PDB entry 7VAU | electron microscopy, 3.30 A resolution | chains C and E of the 12 polymer chains in the assembly

== Chain C ==
Protein: V-type ATP synthase alpha chain
Organism: Thermus thermophilus HB8
Notes: EC 7.1.2.2
UniProtKB: Q56403 (VATA_THET8); residues 1-578 here = UniProt positions 1-578
Sequence (578 residues; row label = number of the first residue in the row):
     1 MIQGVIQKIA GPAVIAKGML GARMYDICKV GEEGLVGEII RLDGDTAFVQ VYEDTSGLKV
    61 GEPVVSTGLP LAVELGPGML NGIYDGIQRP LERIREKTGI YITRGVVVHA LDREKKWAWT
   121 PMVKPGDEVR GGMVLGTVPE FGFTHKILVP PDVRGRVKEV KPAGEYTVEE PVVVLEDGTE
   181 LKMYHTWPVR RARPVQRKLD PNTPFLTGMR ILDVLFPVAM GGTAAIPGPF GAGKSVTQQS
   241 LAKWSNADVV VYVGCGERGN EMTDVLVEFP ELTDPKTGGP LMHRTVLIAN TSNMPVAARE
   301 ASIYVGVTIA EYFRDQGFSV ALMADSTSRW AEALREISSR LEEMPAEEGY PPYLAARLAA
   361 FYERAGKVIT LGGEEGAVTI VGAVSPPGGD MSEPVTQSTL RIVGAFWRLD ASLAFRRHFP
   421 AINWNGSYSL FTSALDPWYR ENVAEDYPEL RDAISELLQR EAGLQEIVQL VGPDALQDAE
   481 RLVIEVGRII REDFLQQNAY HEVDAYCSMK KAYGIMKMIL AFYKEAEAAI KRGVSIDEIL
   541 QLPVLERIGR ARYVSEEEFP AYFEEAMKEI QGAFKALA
Sequence notes: conflict Ala232 (Ser in Q56403), Ser235 (Thr in Q56403)
Ion coordination: Mg2+: Ser235 (together with ATP)
Small-molecule neighbours: ATP (adenosine-5'-triphosphate): Pro229, Phe230, Gly231, Ala232, Gly233, Lys234, Ser235, Val236, Glu257, Arg258, Glu261, Phe419, Pro420, Gln497, Asn498, Ala499, Tyr500

== Chain E ==
Protein: V-type ATP synthase beta chain
Organism: Thermus thermophilus HB8
UniProtKB: Q56404 (VATB_THET8); residue numbers follow UniProt; this construct covers 1-478
Sequence (478 residues; each row starts with the number of its first residue):
     1 MDLLKKEYTG ITYISGPLLF VENAKDLAYG AIVDIKDGTG RVRGGQVIEV SEEYAVIQVF
    61 EETTGLDLAT TSVSLVEDVA RLGVSKEMLG RRFNGIGKPI DGLPPITPEK RLPITGLPLN
   121 PVARRKPEQF IQTGISTIDV MNTLVRGQKL PIFSGSGLPA NEIAAQIARQ ATVRPDLSGE
   181 GEKEEPFAVV FAAMGITQRE LSYFIQEFER TGALSRSVLF LNKADDPTIE RILTPRMALT
   241 VAEYLAFEHD YHVLVILTDM TNYCEALREI GAAREEIPGR RGYPGYMYTD LATIYERAGV
   301 VEGKKGSVTQ IPILSMPDDD RTHPIPDLTG YITEGQIQLS RELHRKGIYP PIDPLPSLSR
   361 LMNNGVGKGK TREDHKQVSD QLYSAYANGV DIRKLVAIIG EDALTENDRR YLQFADAFER
   421 FFINQGQQNR SIEESLQIAW ALLSMLPQGE LKRISKDHIG KYYGQKLEEI WGAPQALD
Disordered / not traced: 1-2, 471-478
Small-molecule neighbours: ATP (adenosine-5'-triphosphate): Gly330, Tyr331, Arg360

== How chain C and chain E interact ==
Residue-residue contacts - 102 pairs, chain C then chain E:
  Gln7(C) with Ser51(E); Glu52(E), hydrogen bond (backbone-backbone)
  Lys8(C) with Glu49(E), salt bridge; Val50(E); Ser51(E)
  Ile9(C) with Glu49(E); Val50(E), hydrogen bond (backbone-backbone)
  Gly11(C) with Tyr29(E), hydrogen bond (backbone-side chain)
  Thr55(C) with Tyr29(E)
  Ser56(C) with Tyr29(E)
  Gly57(C) with Ala28(E); Tyr29(E), hydrogen bond (backbone-backbone)
  Leu58(C) with Ala28(E); Tyr29(E), hydrogen bond (backbone-backbone)
  Lys59(C) with Asp26(E); Ala28(E)
  Val60(C) with Val50(E), hydrophobic; Glu52(E)
  Leu91(C) with Asn120(E), hydrogen bond (backbone-side chain); Val122(E), hydrophobic
  Arg95(C) with Asn120(E); Ala123(E); Glu302(E), salt bridge
  Ile100(C) with Leu119(E); Asn120(E), hydrogen bond (backbone-backbone); Ala123(E), hydrophobic
  Tyr101(C) with Leu117(E); Pro118(E); Leu119(E), hydrophobic; Phe247(E)
  Ile102(C) with Leu117(E); Pro118(E), hydrogen bond (backbone-backbone); Asn120(E)
  Gly228(C) with Tyr331(E)
  Pro229(C) with Tyr331(E)
  Phe230(C) with Arg321(E); Asp327(E); Gly330(E); Tyr331(E), hydrophobic; Gln336(E)
  Gly231(C) with Arg360(E)
  Gly256(C) with Tyr288(E), hydrogen bond (backbone-side chain)
  Glu257(C) with Tyr288(E)
  Arg258(C) with Glu296(E); Gly330(E), hydrogen bond (side chain-backbone); Tyr331(E), hydrogen bond (side chain-backbone); Ile332(E), hydrogen bond (side chain-backbone); Thr333(E), hydrogen bond (side chain-backbone); Arg360(E)
  Gly259(C) with Arg124(E); Glu296(E), hydrogen bond (backbone-side chain)
  Asn260(C) with Arg124(E); Lys149(E); Glu334(E), hydrogen bond
  Thr263(C) with Pro121(E), hydrogen bond (side chain-backbone); Arg124(E); Arg125(E)
  Asp264(C) with Lys126(E), salt bridge
  Glu268(C) with Lys126(E), salt bridge
  Thr291(C) with Pro121(E)
  Ser292(C) with Tyr288(E); Ala292(E)
  Asn293(C) with Pro118(E); Glu296(E)
  Arg299(C) with Thr289(E)
  Arg329(C) with Tyr288(E); Tyr331(E)
  Glu332(C) with Gly285(E); Tyr288(E); Thr289(E), hydrogen bond
  Arg335(C) with Gly285(E), hydrogen bond (side chain-backbone)
  Ser339(C) with Glu276(E); Ile277(E)
  Arg340(C) with Arg274(E)
  Glu348(C) with Arg280(E), salt bridge
  Gly349(C) with Ile277(E)
  Ser385(C) with Tyr331(E)
  Pro386(C) with Tyr331(E), hydrogen bond (backbone-side chain)
  Pro387(C) with Arg280(E); Asp327(E)
  Gly388(C) with Thr322(E); Asp327(E), hydrogen bond (backbone-side chain)
  Phe415(C) with Arg321(E); Leu355(E)
  Arg417(C) with Asn142(E); Pro354(E); Leu355(E), hydrogen bond (side chain-backbone); Ser357(E), hydrogen bond (side chain-backbone); Leu358(E); Tyr383(E), hydrogen bond; Arg453(E)
  Leu470(C) with Ile398(E)
  Val471(C) with Ile399(E)
  Glu492(C) with Lys452(E), salt bridge
  Gln496(C) with Arg453(E), hydrogen bond
  Tyr500(C) with Asn363(E)
  Glu546(C) with Gly449(E); Lys456(E)
  Arg550(C) with Leu451(E); Lys452(E); Ile454(E), hydrogen bond (side chain-backbone); Lys456(E)
Interface residues without a listed pair, chain C (72 interface residues in all): Ile6, Ala10, Lys17, Ile83, Glu92, Ile94, Met262, Leu266, Val267, Met294, Val296, Glu336, Asp390, Glu393, Arg416, Gln469, Gly472, Pro473, Asp493, Asn498, Tyr553
Interface residues without a listed pair, chain E (71 interface residues in all): Lys25, Pro127, Glu243, Pro278, Gly279, Tyr286, Thr293, Val301, Lys304, Pro326, Pro356, Asn364, Asp380, Ala387, Asp391, Leu395, Ser455

== Overview ==
72 residues of chain C face 71 of chain E across their interface, with 25 hydrogen bonds and 6 salt bridges.
Polar pairs include Lys8(C)-Glu49(E), Arg95(C)-Glu302(E) and Asp264(C)-Lys126(E). ATP is bound between chain C
and chain E.
Here chain C is V-type ATP synthase alpha chain and chain E is V-type ATP synthase beta chain, both from
Thermus thermophilus HB8. Entry 7VAU (V1EG of V/A-ATPase from Thermus thermophilus at low ATP concentration,
state2-2) was determined by electron microscopy (same publication as 7VAI, 7VAJ, 7VAK, 7VAL, 7VAM, 7VAN and 11
further entries).
